8ZD1 - chains A and S of the 5 polymer chains in the assembly; structure by electron microscopy, 2.60 A resolution.

# Chain A
Molecule: Guanine nucleotide-binding protein G(s) subunit alpha isoforms short
Organism: Homo sapiens
Notes: EC 3.6.5.-
UniProt: P63092 (GNAS2_HUMAN); aligned to UniProt positions 26-394 over residues 26-394
Chain sequence (374 residues; row label = number of the first residue in the row; note: 17 numbers in that range are skipped by the numbering (no residue carries them; nothing is unmodelled there)):
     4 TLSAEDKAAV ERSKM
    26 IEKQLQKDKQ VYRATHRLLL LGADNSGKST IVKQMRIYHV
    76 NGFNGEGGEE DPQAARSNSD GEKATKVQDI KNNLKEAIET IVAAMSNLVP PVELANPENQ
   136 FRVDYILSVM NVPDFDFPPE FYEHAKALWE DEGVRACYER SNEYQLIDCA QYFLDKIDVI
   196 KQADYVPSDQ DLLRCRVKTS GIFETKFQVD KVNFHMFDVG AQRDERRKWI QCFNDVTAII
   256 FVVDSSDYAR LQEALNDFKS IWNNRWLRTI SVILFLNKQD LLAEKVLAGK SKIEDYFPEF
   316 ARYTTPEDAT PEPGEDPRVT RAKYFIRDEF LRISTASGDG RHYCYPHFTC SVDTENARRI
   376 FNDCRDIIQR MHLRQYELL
Disordered / not traced: 76-211
Sequence notes: expression tag (4-18); conflict Asp49 (Gly in P63092), Asn50 (Glu in P63092), Tyr63 (Leu in P63092), Lys213 (Leu203 in P63092), Ala236 (Gly226 in P63092), Asp259 (Ala249 in P63092), Asp262 (Ser252 in P63092), Ala264 (Asn in P63092), Asp272 (Leu in P63092), Ser366 (Ala in P63092), Ala372 (Ile in P63092), Ile375 (Val in P63092)

# Chain S
Molecule: scFv16
Organism: synthetic construct
Notes: antibody fragment or engineered binder
Chain sequence (250 residues; each row starts with the number of its first residue; numbers below 1 keep their minus sign (Asp-1 is residue -1)):
    -1 DPDVQLVESG GGLVQPGGSR KLSCSASGFA FSSFGMHWVR QAPEKGLEWV AYISSGSGTI
    59 YYADTVKGRF TISRDDPKNT LFLQMTSLRS EDTAMYYCVR SIYYYGSSPF DFWGQGTTLT
   119 VSSGGGGSGG GGSGGGGSDI VMTQATSSVP VTPGESVSIS CRSSKSLLHS NGNTYLYWFL
   179 QRPGQSPQLL IYRMSNLASG VPDRFSGSGS GTAFTLTISR LEAEDVGVYY CMQHLEYPLT
   239 FGAGTKLELK
Disordered / not traced: -1 to 1, 122-135, 247-248
Disulfides: Cys22-Cys96

# Chain A / chain S interface
Pairs across the interface (23; chain A residue first):
  Ser6(A) - His167(S)  hydrogen bond (backbone-side chain)
  Ser6(A) - Asn169(S)  hydrogen bond
  Ser6(A) - Tyr173(S)  hydrogen bond
  Ala7(A) - His232(S)
  Ala7(A) - Leu233(S)
  Ala7(A) - Tyr235(S)  hydrophobic
  Glu8(A) - Tyr101(S)
  Glu8(A) - Tyr173(S)
  Glu8(A) - Tyr175(S)  hydrogen bond
  Glu8(A) - Arg191(S)  salt bridge
  Glu8(A) - His232(S)  salt bridge
  Asp9(A) - Asn169(S)  hydrogen bond
  Ala11(A) - Tyr101(S)  hydrophobic
  Ala12(A) - Tyr101(S)
  Glu14(A) - Ser52(S)  hydrogen bond
  Glu14(A) - Ser53(S)
  Glu14(A) - Gly56(S)
  Glu14(A) - Thr57(S)  hydrogen bond
  Arg15(A) - Ile100(S)
  Arg15(A) - Tyr101(S)
  Arg15(A) - Tyr102(S)
  Met18(A) - Ser53(S)
  Met18(A) - Gly54(S)
Also at the interface, not in a pair above, chain A (11 interface residues in all): Thr4, Leu5
Also at the interface, not in a pair above, chain S (19 interface residues in all): Ser31, Tyr50, Pro107

# Overview
11 residues of chain A face 19 of chain S across their interface; the contacts include 7 hydrogen bonds and 2
salt bridges. Polar pairs include Glu8(A)-Arg191(S), Glu8(A)-His232(S) and Ser6(A)-His167(S).
Here chain A is Guanine nucleotide-binding protein G(s) subunit alpha isoforms short (Homo sapiens) and chain
S is scFv16 (synthetic construct). Entry 8ZD1 (Cryo-EM structure of the xGPR4-Gs complex in pH6.2) was
determined by electron microscopy (same publication as 8ZF6, 8ZF9, 8ZFA, 8ZFC and 9JVG).
